PDB entry 9OGM | electron microscopy, 3.50 A resolution | chains K and M of the 17 polymer chains in the assembly

[Chain K]
Protein: VRC01 Fab heavy chain
Organism: Homo sapiens
Notes: antibody fragment or engineered binder
Sequence (224 residues; each row starts with the number of its first residue; a row labelled like 82A-82C holds insertion residues (82A, then the next letters in order)):
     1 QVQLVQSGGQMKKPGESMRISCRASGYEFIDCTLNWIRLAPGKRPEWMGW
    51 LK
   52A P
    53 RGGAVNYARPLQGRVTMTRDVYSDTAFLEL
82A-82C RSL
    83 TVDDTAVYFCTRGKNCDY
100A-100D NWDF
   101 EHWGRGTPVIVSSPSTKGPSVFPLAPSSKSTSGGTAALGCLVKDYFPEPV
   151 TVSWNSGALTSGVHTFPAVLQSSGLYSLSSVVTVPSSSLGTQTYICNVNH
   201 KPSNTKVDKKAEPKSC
Unresolved in the structure: 112-216
Cystine bridges: Cys-22/Cys-92

[Chain M]
Protein: VRC01 Fab light chain
Organism: Homo sapiens
Notes: antibody fragment or engineered binder
Sequence (210 residues; numbered 1 to 216; 6 numbers in that range are skipped by the numbering (no residue carries them; nothing is unmodelled there); the number before each row is that of its first residue):
     1 EIVLTQSPGTLSLSPGETAIISCRTSQ
    30 YGSLAWYQQRPGQAPRLVIYSGSTRAAGIPDRFSGSRWGPDYNLTISNLE
    80 SGDFGVYYCQQY
    96 EFFGQGTKVQVDIKRTVAAPSVFIFPPSDEQLKSGTASVVCLLNNFYPRE
   146 AKVQWKVDNALQSGNSQESVTEQDSKDSTYSLSSTLTLSKADYEKHKVYA
   196 CEVTHQGLRSPVTKSFNRGEC
Unresolved in the structure: 1-2, 106-216
Cystine bridges: Cys-23/Cys-88

[How chain K and chain M interact]
Pairs across the interface - 32 pairs, chain K then chain M:
  Asn-35(K) / Glu-96(M)
  Leu-39(K) / Gln-38(M)
  Leu-39(K) / Pro-44(M)  hydrophobic
  Gly-42(K) / Gln-100(M)  hydrogen bond (backbone-side chain)
  Arg-44(K) / Leu-4(M)  hydrogen bond (side chain-backbone)
  Arg-44(K) / Phe-98(M)  hydrogen bond (side chain-backbone)
  Arg-44(K) / Gly-99(M)
  Arg-44(K) / Gln-100(M)
  Pro-45(K) / Tyr-87(M)  hydrophobic
  Pro-45(K) / Phe-98(M)  hydrophobic
  Pro-45(K) / Gly-99(M)
  Trp-47(K) / Glu-96(M)  hydrogen bond
  Phe-91(K) / Ala-43(M)  hydrophobic
  Phe-91(K) / Pro-44(M)
  Lys-96(K) / Tyr-49(M)
  Tyr-100(K) / Ser-32(M)
  Tyr-100(K) / Tyr-91(M)
  Asn-100A(K) / Glu-96(M)
  Trp-100B(K) / Tyr-36(M)  hydrogen bond (backbone-side chain)
  Trp-100B(K) / Gln-89(M)  hydrogen bond (backbone-side chain)
  Trp-100B(K) / Tyr-91(M)
  Trp-100B(K) / Glu-96(M)  hydrogen bond
  Asp-100C(K) / Tyr-36(M)
  Asp-100C(K) / Tyr-49(M)
  Phe-100D(K) / Tyr-36(M)  hydrogen bond (backbone-side chain)
  Phe-100D(K) / Leu-46(M)
  Phe-100D(K) / Gln-89(M)
  Phe-100D(K) / Glu-96(M)
  Glu-101(K) / Leu-46(M)
  Trp-103(K) / Tyr-36(M)  hydrophobic
  Trp-103(K) / Pro-44(M)
  Gly-104(K) / Ala-43(M)
Also at the interface, not in a pair above, chain K (18 interface residues in all): Lys-43, Arg-105
Also at the interface, not in a pair above, chain M (18 interface residues in all): Thr-5, Ala-34, Ser-50

[Overview]
Chain K and chain M each contribute 18 residues to their interface; the contacts include 8 hydrogen bonds.
Among the polar pairs are Gly-42(K)/Gln-100(M), Arg-44(K)/Leu-4(M) and Arg-44(K)/Phe-98(M).
Here chain K is VRC01 Fab heavy chain and chain M is VRC01 Fab light chain, both from Homo sapiens. Entry 9OGM
(BG505 MD39.3 Env gp151 MPER nanodisc in complex with 10E8, BG18 and VRC01 Fabs (1x 10E8 ...) was determined
by electron microscopy, deposited together with 9OGL.
